Entry 6TSU (electron microscopy, 3.42 A resolution); this record covers chains O4 and L4 of the 42 polymer chains in the assembly.

Chain O4 (and L4):
Molecule: Major capsid protein Rcc01687
Organism: Rhodobacter capsulatus DE442
Notes: chain L4 of this document is another copy of the same molecule, construct and numbering; everything in this record applies to it too
UniProt: D5ATZ3 (D5ATZ3_RHOCB); residues 1-386 here correspond to UniProt positions 13-398 (UniProt number = residue number + 12)
Sequence (386 residues; row label = number of the first residue in the row):
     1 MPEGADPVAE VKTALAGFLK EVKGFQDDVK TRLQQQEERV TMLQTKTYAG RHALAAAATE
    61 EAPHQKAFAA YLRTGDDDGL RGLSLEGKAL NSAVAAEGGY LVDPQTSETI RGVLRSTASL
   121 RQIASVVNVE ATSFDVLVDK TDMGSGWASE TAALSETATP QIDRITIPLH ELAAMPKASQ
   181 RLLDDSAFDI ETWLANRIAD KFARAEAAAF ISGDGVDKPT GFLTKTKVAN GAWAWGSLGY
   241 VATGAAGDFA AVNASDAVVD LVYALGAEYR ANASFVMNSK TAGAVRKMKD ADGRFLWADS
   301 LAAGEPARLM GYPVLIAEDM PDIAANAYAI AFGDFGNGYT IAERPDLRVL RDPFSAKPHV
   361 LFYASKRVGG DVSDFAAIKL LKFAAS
Not modelled in the structure: 1-88, 386 (chain L4: 1-88, 299-304, 386)

Interface between chain O4 and chain L4:
Residue-residue contacts (35):
  Ala-89(O4) / Lys-177(L4)
  Ala-89(O4) / Ala-178(L4)
  Ala-89(O4) / Ser-179(L4)
  Ala-89(O4) / Leu-182(L4)
  Ala-89(O4) / Trp-193(L4)  hydrophobic
  Ala-89(O4) / Leu-194(L4)  hydrophobic
  Leu-90(O4) / Lys-177(L4)
  Leu-90(O4) / Leu-182(L4)
  Asn-91(O4) / Ser-179(L4)
  Ser-92(O4) / Leu-182(L4)
  Gly-98(O4) / Leu-182(L4)
  Leu-101(O4) / Ile-110(L4)  hydrophobic
  Leu-101(O4) / Leu-182(L4)  hydrophobic
  Leu-101(O4) / Ser-186(L4)
  Leu-101(O4) / Phe-188(L4)  hydrophobic
  Leu-101(O4) / Ile-190(L4)  hydrophobic
  Val-102(O4) / Asp-185(L4)
  Asp-103(O4) / Thr-106(L4)
  Thr-106(O4) / Asp-103(L4)
  Lys-177(O4) / Ala-89(L4)
  Lys-177(O4) / Leu-90(L4)
  Ala-178(O4) / Ala-89(L4)
  Ser-179(O4) / Leu-90(L4)
  Ser-179(O4) / Asn-91(L4)
  Ser-179(O4) / Ser-92(L4)
  Leu-182(O4) / Ala-89(L4)
  Leu-182(O4) / Leu-90(L4)
  Leu-182(O4) / Ser-92(L4)
  Leu-182(O4) / Gly-98(L4)
  Leu-182(O4) / Leu-101(L4)  hydrophobic
  Asp-185(O4) / Val-102(L4)
  Ser-186(O4) / Leu-101(L4)  hydrogen bond (side chain-backbone)
  Ala-187(O4) / Leu-101(L4)
  Ile-190(O4) / Leu-101(L4)  hydrophobic
  Leu-194(O4) / Ala-89(L4)  hydrophobic
Also at the interface, not in a pair above, chain O4 (21 interface residues in all): Ile-110, Phe-188, Trp-193
Also at the interface, not in a pair above, chain L4 (22 interface residues in all): Arg-181, Ala-187

In short:
Chain O4 and chain L4 form an interface of 21 and 22 residues respectively, with 1 hydrogen bond. The
hydrogen-bonded pair is Ser-186(O4)/Leu-101(L4).
Chain O4 and chain L4 are both Major capsid protein Rcc01687 (Rhodobacter capsulatus DE442); the structure,
Capsid of empty GTA particle computed with C5 symmetry, was determined by electron microscopy (same
publication as 6TB9, 6TBA, 6TE8, 6TE9, 6TEB, 6TEH and 3 further entries).
